PDB entry 7AOD | electron microscopy, 4.50 A resolution (low resolution: residue-level contacts below are approximate; hydrogen-bond / salt-bridge calls are withheld) | chains M and R of the 24 polymer chains in the assembly

# Chain M
Name: DNA-directed RNA polymerase I subunit rpa1
Organism: Schizosaccharomyces pombe (strain 972 / ATCC 24843)
Notes: EC 2.7.7.6
UniProtKB: P15398 (RPA1_SCHPO); residue numbers follow UniProt; this construct covers 1-1689
Sequence (1689 residues; each row starts with the number of its first residue):
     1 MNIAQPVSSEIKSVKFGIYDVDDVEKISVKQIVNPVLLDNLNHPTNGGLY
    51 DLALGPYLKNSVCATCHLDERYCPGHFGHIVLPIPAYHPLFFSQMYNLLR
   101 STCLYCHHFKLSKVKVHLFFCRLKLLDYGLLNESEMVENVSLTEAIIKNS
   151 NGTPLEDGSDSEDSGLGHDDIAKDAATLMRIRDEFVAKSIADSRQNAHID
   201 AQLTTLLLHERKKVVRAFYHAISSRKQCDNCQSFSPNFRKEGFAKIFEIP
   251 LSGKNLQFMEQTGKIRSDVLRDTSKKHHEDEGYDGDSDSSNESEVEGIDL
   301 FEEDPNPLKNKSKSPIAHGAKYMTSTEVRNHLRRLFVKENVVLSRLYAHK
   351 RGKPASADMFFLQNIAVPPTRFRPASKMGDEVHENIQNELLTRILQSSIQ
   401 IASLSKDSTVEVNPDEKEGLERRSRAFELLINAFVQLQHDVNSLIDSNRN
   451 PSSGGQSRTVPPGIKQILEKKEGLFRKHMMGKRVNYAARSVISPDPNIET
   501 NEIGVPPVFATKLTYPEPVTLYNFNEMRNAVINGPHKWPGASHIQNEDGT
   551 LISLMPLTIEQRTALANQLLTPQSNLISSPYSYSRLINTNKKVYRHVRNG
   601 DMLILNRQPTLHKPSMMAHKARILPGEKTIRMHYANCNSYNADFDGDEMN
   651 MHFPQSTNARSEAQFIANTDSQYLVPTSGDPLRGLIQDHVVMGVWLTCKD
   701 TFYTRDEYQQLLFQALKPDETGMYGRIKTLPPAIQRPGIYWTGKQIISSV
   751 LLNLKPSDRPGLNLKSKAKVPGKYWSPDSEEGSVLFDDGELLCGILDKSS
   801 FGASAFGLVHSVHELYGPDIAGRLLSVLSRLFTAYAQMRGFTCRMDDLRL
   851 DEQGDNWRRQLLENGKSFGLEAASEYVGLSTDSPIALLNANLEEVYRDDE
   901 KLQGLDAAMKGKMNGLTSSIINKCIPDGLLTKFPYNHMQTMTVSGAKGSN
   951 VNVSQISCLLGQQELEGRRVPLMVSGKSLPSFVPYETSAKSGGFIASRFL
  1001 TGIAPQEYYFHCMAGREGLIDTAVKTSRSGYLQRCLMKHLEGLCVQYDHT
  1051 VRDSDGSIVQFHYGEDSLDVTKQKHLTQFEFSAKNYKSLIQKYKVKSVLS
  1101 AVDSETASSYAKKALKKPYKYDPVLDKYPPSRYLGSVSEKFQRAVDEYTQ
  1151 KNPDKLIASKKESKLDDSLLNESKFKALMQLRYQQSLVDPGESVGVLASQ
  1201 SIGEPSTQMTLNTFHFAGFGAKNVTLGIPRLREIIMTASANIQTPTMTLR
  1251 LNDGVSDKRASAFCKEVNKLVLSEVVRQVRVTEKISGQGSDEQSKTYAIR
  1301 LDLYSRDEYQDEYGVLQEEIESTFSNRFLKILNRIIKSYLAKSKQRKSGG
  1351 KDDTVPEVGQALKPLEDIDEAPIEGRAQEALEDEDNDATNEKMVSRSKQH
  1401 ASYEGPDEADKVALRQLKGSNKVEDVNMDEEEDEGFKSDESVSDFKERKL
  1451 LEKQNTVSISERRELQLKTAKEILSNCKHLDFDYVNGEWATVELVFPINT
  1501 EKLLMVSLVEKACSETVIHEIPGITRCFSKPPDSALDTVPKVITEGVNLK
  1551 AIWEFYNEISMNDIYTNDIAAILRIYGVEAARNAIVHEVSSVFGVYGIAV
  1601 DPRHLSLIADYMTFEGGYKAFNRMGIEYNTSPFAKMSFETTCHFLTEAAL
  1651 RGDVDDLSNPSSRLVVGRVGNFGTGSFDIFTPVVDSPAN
Unresolved in the structure: 143-171, 196-202, 259-320, 348-353, 375-384, 412-420, 452-460, 1023-1029, 1159-1161, 1214-1222, 1285-1295, 1346-1475, 1532-1536, 1682-1689
Bound ions: Zn2+ site 1: Cys63, Cys66, Cys73, His76; Zn2+ site 2: Cys103, Cys106, Cys228, Cys231
Curated features (UniProtKB/Swiss-Prot):
  - region: Pro1005 to Glu1017 (Bridging helix)
  - binding site (Zn(2+)): Cys63, Cys66, Cys73, His76
  - binding site (Mg(2+)): Asp643, Asp645, Asp647
  - modified residue (Phosphoserine): Ser159, Ser161, Ser1438, Ser1441
What the authors report for this chain:
  - higher-order assembly contacts with a neighbouring DNA-directed RNA polymerases I, II, and III subunit RPABC4: Pro580 to Ile587

# Chain R
Name: DNA-directed RNA polymerases I, II, and III subunit RPABC2
Organism: Schizosaccharomyces pombe (strain 972 / ATCC 24843)
UniProtKB: P36595 (RPAB2_SCHPO); residue numbers follow UniProt; this construct covers 1-142
Sequence (142 residues; row label = number of the first residue in the row):
     1 MSDYEEDEAFGMDGAVMEEEVDELEMIDENGQSQQGVSHPGEPSTTVITE
    51 DVASSKTAQSGKAVAKEDRTTTPYMTKYERARILGTRALQISMNAPVLVD
   101 LEGETDPLQIAMKELAQKKIPLLVRRYLPDGSYEDWSVAELI
Unresolved in the structure: 1-60

# How chain M and chain R interact
Pairs across the interface (66; chain M residue first):
  Ile3(M) - Leu89(R)
  Pro518(M) - Ser92(R)
  Val519(M) - Asn94(R)
  Thr520(M) - Ile91(R)
  Thr520(M) - Ser92(R)
  Thr520(M) - Asn94(R)
  Tyr522(M) - Ile91(R)
  Asn523(M) - Thr105(R)
  Glu526(M) - Thr105(R)
  Asn590(M) - Asn94(R)
  Arg598(M) - Asp106(R)
  Thr657(M) - Gly85(R)
  Thr657(M) - Ala88(R)
  Thr657(M) - Leu89(R)
  Thr657(M) - Leu108(R)
  Asn658(M) - Arg82(R)
  Asn658(M) - Gly85(R)
  Asn658(M) - Thr86(R)
  Arg660(M) - Leu108(R)
  Ser661(M) - Gly85(R)
  Ser661(M) - Leu108(R)
  Gln664(M) - Leu108(R)
  Phe665(M) - Leu84(R)
  Phe665(M) - Met112(R)
  Ile666(M) - Lys77(R)
  Ile666(M) - Tyr78(R)
  Ile666(M) - Ala81(R)
  Tyr1047(M) - Glu79(R)
  Tyr1047(M) - Arg126(R)
  Asp1048(M) - Pro129(R)
  Arg1052(M) - Pro129(R)
  Ser1097(M) - Ile142(R)
  Val1098(M) - Tyr74(R)
  Ser1131(M) - Thr72(R)
  Ser1131(M) - Tyr74(R)
  Arg1132(M) - Arg69(R)
  Arg1132(M) - Thr70(R)
  Arg1132(M) - Pro73(R)
  Gln1184(M) - Tyr74(R)
  Asp1189(M) - Thr76(R)
  Asp1189(M) - Lys77(R)
  Asp1189(M) - Tyr78(R)
  Pro1190(M) - Thr72(R)
  Gly1191(M) - Tyr78(R)
  Glu1192(M) - Tyr78(R)
  Gly1673(M) - Tyr78(R)
  Thr1674(M) - Tyr78(R)
  Thr1674(M) - Ala81(R)
  Thr1674(M) - Arg82(R)
  Phe1677(M) - Tyr78(R)
  Phe1677(M) - Glu79(R)
  Phe1677(M) - Arg82(R)
  Phe1677(M) - Arg125(R)
  Asp1678(M) - Val124(R)
  Asp1678(M) - Arg125(R)
  Ile1679(M) - Arg82(R)
  Ile1679(M) - Ile83(R)
  Ile1679(M) - Thr86(R)
  Ile1679(M) - Leu122(R)
  Ile1679(M) - Leu123(R)
  Ile1679(M) - Val124(R)
  Phe1680(M) - Leu122(R)
  Phe1680(M) - Leu123(R)
  Phe1680(M) - Arg125(R)
  Phe1680(M) - Tyr127(R)
  Thr1681(M) - Leu123(R)
Also at the interface, not in a pair above, chain M (41 interface residues in all): Leu521, Lys592, Glu662, Gln1046, Val1102, Gly1675
Also at the interface, not in a pair above, chain R (35 interface residues in all): Met93, Leu101, Ile110

# In short
41 residues of chain M and 35 residues of chain R are in contact. Cys63(M), Cys66(M), Cys73(M) and His76(M)
form the Zn2+ site 1. UniProt lists 4 Zn2+-binding residues and 3 Mg2+-binding residues on chain M. From the
paper: higher-order assembly contacts with a neighbouring DNA-directed RNA polymerases I, II, and III subunit
RPABC4 through Pro580(M).
Here chain M is DNA-directed RNA polymerase I subunit rpa1 and chain R is DNA-directed RNA polymerases I, II,
and III subunit RPABC2, both from Schizosaccharomyces pombe (strain 972 / ATCC 24843). Entry 7AOD
(Schizosaccharomyces pombe RNA polymerase I (dimer)) was determined by electron microscopy together with 7AOC
and 7AOE from the same study.
